PDB entry 5XOV | X-ray diffraction, 2.68 A resolution | chains A and C of the 5 polymer chains in the assembly

Chain A:
Name: HLA class I histocompatibility antigen, A-24 alpha chain
From: Homo sapiens
Reference sequence: P05534 (1A24_HUMAN); residues 1-274 here correspond to UniProt positions 25-298 (UniProt number = residue number + 24)
Amino-acid sequence (274 residues; row label = number of the first residue in the row):
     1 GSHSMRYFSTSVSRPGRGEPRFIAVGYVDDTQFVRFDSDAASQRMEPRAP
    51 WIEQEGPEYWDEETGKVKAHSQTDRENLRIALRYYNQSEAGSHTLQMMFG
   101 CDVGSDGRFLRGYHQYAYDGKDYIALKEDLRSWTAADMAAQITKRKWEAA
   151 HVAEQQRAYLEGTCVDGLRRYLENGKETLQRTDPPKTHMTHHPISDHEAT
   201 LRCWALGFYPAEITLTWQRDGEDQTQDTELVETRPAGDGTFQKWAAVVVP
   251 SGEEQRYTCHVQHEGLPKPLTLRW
Disulfides: Cys101-Cys164, Cys203-Cys259

Chain C:
Name: HIV-1 Nef138-10 peptide
Amino-acid sequence (10 residues; each row starts with the number of its first residue):
     1 RYPLTFGWCF

Interface between chain A and chain C:
Contacting residue pairs - 45 pairs, chain A then chain C:
  Met5(A) - Arg1(C)
  Tyr7(A) - Arg1(C)  hydrogen bond (side chain-backbone)
  Tyr7(A) - Tyr2(C)  hydrogen bond (side chain-backbone)
  Tyr7(A) - Pro3(C)
  Ser9(A) - Tyr2(C)
  Phe22(A) - Tyr2(C)
  Ala24(A) - Tyr2(C)
  Met45(A) - Tyr2(C)  hydrophobic
  Tyr59(A) - Arg1(C)
  Glu63(A) - Arg1(C)
  Glu63(A) - Tyr2(C)  hydrogen bond (side chain-backbone)
  Lys66(A) - Arg1(C)
  Lys66(A) - Tyr2(C)  hydrogen bond (side chain-backbone)
  Lys66(A) - Pro3(C)
  Val67(A) - Tyr2(C)
  His70(A) - Tyr2(C)  hydrogen bond
  His70(A) - Thr5(C)
  His70(A) - Trp8(C)
  Asn77(A) - Trp8(C)  hydrogen bond (side chain-backbone)
  Asn77(A) - Cys9(C)
  Asn77(A) - Phe10(C)  hydrogen bond (side chain-backbone)
  Ile80(A) - Phe10(C)
  Tyr84(A) - Phe10(C)  hydrogen bond (side chain-backbone)
  Leu95(A) - Phe10(C)  hydrophobic
  Met97(A) - Tyr2(C)
  Met97(A) - Trp8(C)  hydrophobic
  Phe99(A) - Pro3(C)  hydrophobic
  Phe99(A) - Trp8(C)  hydrophobic
  His114(A) - Trp8(C)
  Tyr116(A) - Trp8(C)
  Tyr116(A) - Phe10(C)  hydrophobic
  Tyr123(A) - Phe10(C)  hydrophobic
  Thr143(A) - Phe10(C)  hydrogen bond (side chain-backbone)
  Lys146(A) - Phe10(C)  hydrogen bond (side chain-backbone)
  Trp147(A) - Gly7(C)  hydrogen bond (side chain-backbone)
  Trp147(A) - Trp8(C)
  Trp147(A) - Cys9(C)  hydrogen bond (side chain-backbone)
  Val152(A) - Gly7(C)
  Gln156(A) - Leu4(C)  hydrogen bond (side chain-backbone)
  Gln156(A) - Trp8(C)
  Tyr159(A) - Arg1(C)  hydrogen bond (side chain-backbone)
  Tyr159(A) - Tyr2(C)  hydrogen bond (side chain-backbone)
  Thr163(A) - Arg1(C)
  Arg170(A) - Arg1(C)
  Tyr171(A) - Arg1(C)  hydrogen bond (side chain-backbone)
Interface residues without a listed pair, chain A (33 interface residues in all): Ala69, Thr73, Gln155, Gly167
Interface residues without a listed pair, chain C (10 interface residues in all): Phe6

In short:
The interface between chain A and chain C involves 33 residues on one side and 10 on the other; the contacts
include 16 hydrogen bonds. Polar contacts include Tyr7(A)-Arg1(C), Tyr7(A)-Tyr2(C) and Glu63(A)-Tyr2(C).
Chain A is HLA class I histocompatibility antigen, A-24 alpha chain (Homo sapiens) and chain C is HIV-1
Nef138-10 peptide; the structure, Crystal structure of peptide-HLA-A24 bound to S19-2 V-delta/V-beta TCR, was
determined by X-ray diffraction, deposited together with 5XOS and 5XOT.
